7E5S - chains A and B of the 19 polymer chains in the assembly; structure by electron microscopy, 3.60 A resolution.

# Chain A (and B)
Protein: Spike glycoprotein
From: Severe acute respiratory syndrome coronavirus 2
Notes: chain B of this document is another copy of the same molecule, construct and numbering; everything in this record applies to it too
Reference sequence: P0DTC2 (SPIKE_SARS2); residues 1-1208 here = UniProt positions 1-1208
Amino-acid sequence (1281 residues; row label = number of the first residue in the row):
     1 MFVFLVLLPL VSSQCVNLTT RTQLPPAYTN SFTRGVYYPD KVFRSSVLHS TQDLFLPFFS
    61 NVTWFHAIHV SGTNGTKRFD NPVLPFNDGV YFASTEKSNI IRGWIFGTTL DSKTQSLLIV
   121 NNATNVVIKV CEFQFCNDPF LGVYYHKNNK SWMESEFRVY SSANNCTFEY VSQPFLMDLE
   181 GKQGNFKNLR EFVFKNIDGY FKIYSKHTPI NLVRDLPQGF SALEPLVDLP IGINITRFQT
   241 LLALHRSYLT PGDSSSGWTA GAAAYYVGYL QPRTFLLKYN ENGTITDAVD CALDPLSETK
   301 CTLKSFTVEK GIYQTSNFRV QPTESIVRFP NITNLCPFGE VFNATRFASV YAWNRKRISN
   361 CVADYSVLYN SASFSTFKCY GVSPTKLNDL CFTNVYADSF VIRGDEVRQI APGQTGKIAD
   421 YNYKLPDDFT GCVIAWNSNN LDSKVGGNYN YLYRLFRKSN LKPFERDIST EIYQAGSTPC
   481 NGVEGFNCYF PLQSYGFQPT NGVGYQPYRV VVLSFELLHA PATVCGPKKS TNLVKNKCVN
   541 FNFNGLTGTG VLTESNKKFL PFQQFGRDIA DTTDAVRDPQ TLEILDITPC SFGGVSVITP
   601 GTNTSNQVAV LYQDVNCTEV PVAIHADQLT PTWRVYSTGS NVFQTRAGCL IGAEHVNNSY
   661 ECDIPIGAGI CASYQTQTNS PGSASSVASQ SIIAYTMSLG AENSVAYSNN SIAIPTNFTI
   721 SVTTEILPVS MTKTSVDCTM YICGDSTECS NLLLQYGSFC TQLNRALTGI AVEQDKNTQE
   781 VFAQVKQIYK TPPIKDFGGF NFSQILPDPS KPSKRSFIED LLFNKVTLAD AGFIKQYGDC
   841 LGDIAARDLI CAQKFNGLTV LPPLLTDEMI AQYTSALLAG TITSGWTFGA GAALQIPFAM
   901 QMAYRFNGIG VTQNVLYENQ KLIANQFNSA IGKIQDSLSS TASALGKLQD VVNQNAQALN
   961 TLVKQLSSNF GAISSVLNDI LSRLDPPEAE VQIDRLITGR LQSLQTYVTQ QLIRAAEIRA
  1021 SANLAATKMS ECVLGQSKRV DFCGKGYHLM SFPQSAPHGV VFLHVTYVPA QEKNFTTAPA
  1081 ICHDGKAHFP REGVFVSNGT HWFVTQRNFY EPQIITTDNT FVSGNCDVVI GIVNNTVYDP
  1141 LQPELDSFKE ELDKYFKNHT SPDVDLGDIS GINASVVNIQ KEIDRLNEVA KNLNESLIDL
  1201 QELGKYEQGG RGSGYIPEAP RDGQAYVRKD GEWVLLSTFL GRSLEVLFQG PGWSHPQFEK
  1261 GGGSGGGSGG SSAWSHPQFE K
Unresolved in the structure: 1-13, 252-255, 621-640, 677-688, 828-853, 1148-1281
Differences from the reference sequence: engineered mutation G682 (Arg in P0DTC2), S683 (Arg in P0DTC2), S685 (Arg in P0DTC2), P986 (Lys in P0DTC2), P987 (Val in P0DTC2); expression tag (1209-1281)
Swiss-Prot annotation at these positions:
  - region: N280 to C301 (Putative superantigen), R403 to D405 (Integrin-binding motif), N448 to F456 (Immunodominant HLA epitope recognized by the CD8+), P681, A684 (Putative superantigen), S816 to Y837 (Fusion peptide 1), K835 to F855 (Fusion peptide 2), D1163 to E1202 (Heptad repeat 2)
  - site: R815, S816 (Cleavage)
  - glycosylation: N17 (N-linked (GlcNAc...) (complex) asparagine), N61 (N-linked (GlcNAc...) (hybrid) asparagine), N74 (N-linked (GlcNAc...) (complex) asparagine), N122 (N-linked (GlcNAc...) (hybrid) asparagine), N149 (N-linked (GlcNAc...) (complex) asparagine), N165 (N-linked (GlcNAc...) (complex) asparagine), N234 (N-linked (GlcNAc...) (high mannose) asparagine), N282 (N-linked (GlcNAc...) (complex) asparagine), T323 (O-linked (GalNAc) threonine), S325 (O-linked (HexNAc...) serine), N331 (N-linked (GlcNAc...) (complex) asparagine), N343 (N-linked (GlcNAc...) (complex) asparagine), N603 (N-linked (GlcNAc...) (hybrid) asparagine), N616 (N-linked (GlcNAc...) (complex) asparagine), N657 (N-linked (GlcNAc...) (complex) asparagine), T676 (O-linked (GlcNAc...) threonine), T678 (O-linked (GlcNAc...) threonine), N709 (N-linked (GlcNAc...) (high mannose) asparagine), N717 (N-linked (GlcNAc...) (hybrid) asparagine), N801 (N-linked (GlcNAc...) (hybrid) asparagine) and 6 more in UniProt
Cystine bridges: C291-C301, C336-C361, C379-C432, C480-C488, C538-C590, C617-C649, C662-C671, C738-C760, C743-C749, C1032-C1043, C1082-C1126
Covalently attached groups: N-acetylglucosamine (NAG) linked to N717, N801, N1098
What the authors report for this chain:
  - mutagenesis - R246I: decreased binding to FC05

# Interface between chain A and chain B
Contacting residue pairs - 167 pairs, chain A then chain B:
  N317(A) - D737(B)
  R319(A) - D745(B)  salt bridge
  R357(A) - F168(B)
  Y380(A) - L984(B)
  G381(A) - R983(B)
  G381(A) - L984(B)
  V382(A) - R983(B)
  S383(A) - R983(B)  hydrogen bond (backbone-backbone)
  S383(A) - L984(B)
  S383(A) - D985(B)  hydrogen bond
  S383(A) - E988(B)  hydrogen bond
  T385(A) - D985(B)
  K386(A) - L981(B)
  K386(A) - S982(B)
  K386(A) - L984(B)
  K386(A) - D985(B)
  L390(A) - S982(B)
  N394(A) - Y200(B)
  Y396(A) - Y200(B)  hydrogen bond
  S477(A) - G381(B)  hydrogen bond (side chain-backbone)
  F486(A) - D428(B)
  E516(A) - K41(B)  salt bridge
  L517(A) - R983(B)
  L518(A) - D979(B)
  H519(A) - K41(B)
  H519(A) - V42(B)
  P521(A) - K41(B)
  L546(A) - D979(B)
  T547(A) - N978(B)
  K557(A) - F43(B)
  K558(A) - F43(B)
  K558(A) - N282(B)
  F559(A) - F43(B)  hydrophobic
  L560(A) - Y38(B)
  F562(A) - Y38(B)  hydrophobic
  F562(A) - K41(B)
  F562(A) - E224(B)
  Q563(A) - K41(B)
  Q563(A) - F43(B)
  F565(A) - V42(B)
  F565(A) - F43(B)  hydrogen bond (backbone-backbone)
  G566(A) - F43(B)
  R567(A) - V42(B)
  R567(A) - F43(B)  hydrogen bond (backbone-backbone)
  R567(A) - R44(B)
  R567(A) - V976(B)
  I569(A) - V47(B)  hydrophobic
  I569(A) - S967(B)
  A570(A) - V963(B)
  A570(A) - L966(B)
  D571(A) - S967(B)
  D571(A) - S975(B)  hydrogen bond
  T572(A) - N856(B)
  P589(A) - F855(B)  hydrophobic
  F592(A) - K854(B)
  F592(A) - F855(B)  hydrophobic
  A647(A) - P862(B)  hydrophobic
  P665(A) - L864(B)  hydrophobic
  G667(A) - L864(B)
  A668(A) - P863(B)  hydrogen bond (backbone-backbone)
  A668(A) - L864(B)
  A668(A) - T866(B)
  G669(A) - L864(B)  hydrogen bond (backbone-backbone)
  G669(A) - T866(B)
  G669(A) - M869(B)
  C671(A) - L864(B)  hydrophobic
  T696(A) - M869(B)
  M697(A) - M869(B)
  L699(A) - I788(B)
  L699(A) - M869(B)  hydrophobic
  L699(A) - Q872(B)
  L699(A) - Y873(B)
  A701(A) - Q787(B)
  A701(A) - I788(B)  hydrogen bond (backbone-backbone)
  E702(A) - I788(B)
  E702(A) - K790(B)  salt bridge
  N703(A) - Q787(B)  hydrogen bond
  N703(A) - I788(B)  hydrogen bond (backbone-backbone)
  N703(A) - Y789(B)
  N703(A) - K790(B)
  S704(A) - K790(B)
  V705(A) - T883(B)
  V705(A) - A893(B)  hydrophobic
  V705(A) - Q895(B)
  A706(A) - Q895(B)
  Y707(A) - P792(B)  hydrophobic
  Y707(A) - D796(B)  hydrogen bond (side chain-backbone)
  Y707(A) - F797(B)
  Y707(A) - T883(B)
  Y707(A) - Q895(B)
  Y707(A) - I896(B)
  Y707(A) - P897(B)
  Y707(A) - F898(B)  hydrogen bond (side chain-backbone)
  S708(A) - Q895(B)
  S708(A) - P897(B)
  N709(A) - D796(B)
  N709(A) - P897(B)
  S711(A) - Q895(B)
  S711(A) - P897(B)
  I712(A) - Q895(B)
  I712(A) - M900(B)  hydrophobic
  I712(A) - Y904(B)
  A713(A) - L894(B)
  A713(A) - Q895(B)  hydrogen bond (backbone-backbone)
  P715(A) - L894(B)
  Q957(A) - R765(B)
  T961(A) - Q762(B)
  T961(A) - R765(B)
  K964(A) - S758(B)
  Q965(A) - S758(B)
  Q965(A) - F759(B)
  Q965(A) - Q762(B)
  S968(A) - Q755(B)
  S968(A) - Y756(B)  hydrogen bond (side chain-backbone)
  S968(A) - G757(B)
  N969(A) - Q755(B)
  F970(A) - Q755(B)
  F970(A) - Y756(B)
  F970(A) - F759(B)  hydrophobic
  G999(A) - F759(B)
  Q1002(A) - F759(B)
  Q1002(A) - L1001(B)
  Q1002(A) - Q1005(B)  hydrogen bond
  S1003(A) - F759(B)
  T1006(A) - Q762(B)
  T1006(A) - Q1005(B)
  T1009(A) - T1009(B)
  Q1010(A) - A766(B)
  Q1010(A) - L1012(B)
  I1013(A) - L1012(B)  hydrophobic
  E1017(A) - R1019(B)  salt bridge
  R1039(A) - T1027(B)
  R1039(A) - E1031(B)  salt bridge
  R1039(A) - R1039(B)
  V1040(A) - S1030(B)
  V1040(A) - E1031(B)
  V1040(A) - Q1036(B)
  D1041(A) - G889(B)
  D1041(A) - L1034(B)
  F1042(A) - E1031(B)
  K1045(A) - G889(B)
  K1045(A) - A890(B)  hydrogen bond (side chain-backbone)
  K1045(A) - G891(B)
  G1046(A) - A890(B)  hydrogen bond (backbone-backbone)
  Y1047(A) - A890(B)
  E1072(A) - L894(B)
  N1074(A) - Q895(B)
  T1077(A) - M900(B)
  P1079(A) - Y917(B)
  F1089(A) - Q913(B)
  F1089(A) - N914(B)
  F1089(A) - Y917(B)  hydrophobic
  P1090(A) - Q913(B)  hydrogen bond (backbone-side chain)
  V1094(A) - M900(B)  hydrophobic
  V1094(A) - Y904(B)
  R1107(A) - W886(B)
  R1107(A) - Y904(B)
  F1121(A) - Q913(B)
  F1121(A) - N914(B)
  S1123(A) - N914(B)  hydrogen bond
  S1123(A) - E918(B)
  S1123(A) - E1111(B)  hydrogen bond
  V1128(A) - E918(B)
  I1130(A) - Q920(B)
  I1130(A) - K921(B)
  L1141(A) - E1144(B)
  L1145(A) - E1144(B)
Also at the interface, not in a pair above, chain A (104 interface residues in all): Q314, A520, G545, D568, Q613, R646, I670, G700, G971, V1129
Also at the interface, not in a pair above, chain B (103 interface residues in all): D40, S45, P225, P230, E281, G283, S735, M740, Q779, K786, G857, T859, L861, L865, A892, Q1002, V1008, I1013, G1035

# Summary
The interface between chain A and chain B involves 104 residues on one side and 103 on the other; the contacts
include 23 hydrogen bonds and 5 salt bridges. Among the polar pairs are R319(A)-D745(B), E516(A)-K41(B) and
E702(A)-K790(B). The paper reports that R246I of chain A reduces binding to FC05.
Both chains are Spike glycoprotein (Severe acute respiratory syndrome coronavirus 2). Entry 7E5S (SARS-CoV-2 S
trimer with four-antibody cocktail complex) was determined by electron microscopy together with 7E5R from the
same study.
